Entry 6R9V (X-ray diffraction, 2.00 A resolution); this record covers chain A.

== Chain A ==
Name: Putative L-lactate oxidase
From: Pediococcus acidilactici DSM 20284
Notes: EC 1.1.99.-
UniProtKB: E0NE46 (E0NE46_PEDAC); numbering as in UniProt (aligned over 1-369)
Amino-acid sequence (370 residues; row label = number of the first residue in the row; numbering starts at 0):
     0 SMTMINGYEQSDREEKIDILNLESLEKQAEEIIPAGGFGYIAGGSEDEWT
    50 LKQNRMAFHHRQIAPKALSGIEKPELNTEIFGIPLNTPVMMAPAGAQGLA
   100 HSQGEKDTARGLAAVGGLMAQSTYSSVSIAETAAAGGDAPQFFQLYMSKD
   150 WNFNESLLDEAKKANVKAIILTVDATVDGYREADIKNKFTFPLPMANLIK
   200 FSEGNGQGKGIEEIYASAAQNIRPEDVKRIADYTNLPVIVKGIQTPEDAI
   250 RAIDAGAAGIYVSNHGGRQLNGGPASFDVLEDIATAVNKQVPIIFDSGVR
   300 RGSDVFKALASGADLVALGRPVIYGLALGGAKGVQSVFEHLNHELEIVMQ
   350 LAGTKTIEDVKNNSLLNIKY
Disordered / not traced: 0
Construct notes: expression tag (0); engineered mutation G94 (Ala in E0NE46)
Ligand contacts: FMN (flavin mononucleotide): Y39, I40, A91, P92, A93, G94, A95, S121, Q143, Y145, T171, K240, Y260, S262, H264, G265, R267, D295, S296, G297, R299, L317, G318, R319, P320, I322

== In short ==
Bound to chain A: flavin mononucleotide.
Chain A is Putative L-lactate oxidase (Pediococcus acidilactici DSM 20284); the structure, Crystal structure
of Pediococcus acidilactici lactate oxidase A94G mutant, was determined by X-ray diffraction, deposited
together with 6RHS and 6RHT.
